8ZH6 - chains A and B of the 3 polymer chains in the assembly; structure by electron microscopy, 3.10 A resolution.

[Chain A]
Name: VP1
Source organism: Poliovirus 2
Notes: EC 3.4.22.29, 3.6.1.15, 3.4.22.28, 2.7.7.48
UniProtKB: Q80I02 (Q80I02_9ENTO); residues 1-301 here correspond to UniProt positions 579-879 (UniProt number = residue number + 578)
Amino-acid sequence (301 residues; row label = number of the first residue in the row):
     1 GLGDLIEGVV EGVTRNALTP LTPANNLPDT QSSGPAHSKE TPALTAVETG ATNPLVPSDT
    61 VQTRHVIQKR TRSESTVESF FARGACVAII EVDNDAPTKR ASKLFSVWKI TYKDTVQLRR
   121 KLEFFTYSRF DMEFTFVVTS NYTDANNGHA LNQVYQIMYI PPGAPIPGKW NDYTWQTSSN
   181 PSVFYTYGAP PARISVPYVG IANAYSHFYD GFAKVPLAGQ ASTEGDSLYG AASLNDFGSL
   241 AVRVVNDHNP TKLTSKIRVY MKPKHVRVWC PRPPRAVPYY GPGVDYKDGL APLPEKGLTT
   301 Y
Unresolved in the structure: 1-69, 213-231, 288-301
From the paper describing this entry:
  - conformationally variable residues (side-chain flip): Tyr159, Asn235, Phe237
  - contacts within the chain: Ile110-Phe134, Tyr159-Val196, Tyr159-Val199

[Chain B]
Name: VP2
Source organism: Poliovirus 2
Notes: EC 3.4.22.29, 3.6.1.15, 3.4.22.28, 2.7.7.48
UniProtKB: Q80I02 (Q80I02_9ENTO); residues 1-271 here correspond to UniProt positions 70-340 (UniProt number = residue number + 69)
Amino-acid sequence (271 residues; each row starts with the number of its first residue):
     1 SPNIEACGYS DRVMQLTLGN STITTQEAAN SVVAYGRWPE YIKDSEANPV DQPTEPDVAA
    61 CRFYTLDTVT WRKESRGWWW KLPDALKDMG LFGQNMFYHY LGRAGYTVHV QCNASKFHQG
   121 ALGVFAVPEM CLAGDSTTHM FTKYENANPG EKGGEFKGSF TLDTNATNPA RNFCPVDYLF
   181 GSGVLAGNAF VYPHQIINLR TNNCATLVLP YVNSLSIDSM TKHNNWGIAI LPLAPLDFAT
   241 ESSTEIPITL TIAPMCCEFN GLRNITVPRT Q
Unresolved in the structure: 1-61, 134-147, 160-173, 264-271

[Chain A / chain B interface]
Contacting residue pairs (49):
  Thr126(A) - Glu129(B)
  Tyr127(A) - Glu129(B)  hydrogen bond
  Tyr127(A) - Val212(B)  hydrophobic
  Tyr127(A) - Asn213(B)  hydrogen bond
  Tyr127(A) - Ser214(B)
  Ala202(A) - Ser214(B)
  Ala202(A) - Leu215(B)  hydrophobic
  Asn203(A) - Ser214(B)  hydrogen bond (backbone-backbone)
  Asn203(A) - Leu215(B)
  Ala204(A) - Ser214(B)
  Ser206(A) - Ser214(B)  hydrogen bond
  Phe208(A) - Glu129(B)
  Phe208(A) - Cys131(B)  hydrophobic
  Tyr209(A) - Glu129(B)
  Tyr209(A) - Lys222(B)
  Tyr209(A) - His223(B)
  Asp210(A) - Lys81(B)  salt bridge
  Asp210(A) - Glu129(B)  hydrogen bond (backbone-side chain)
  Asp210(A) - Met130(B)
  Asp210(A) - His223(B)
  Asp210(A) - Asn224(B)  hydrogen bond (backbone-backbone)
  Gly211(A) - Lys222(B)
  Phe212(A) - Lys222(B)  hydrogen bond (backbone-backbone)
  Cys270(A) - Val212(B)  hydrophobic
  Pro271(A) - Tyr192(B)
  Arg272(A) - Pro128(B)  hydrogen bond (side chain-backbone)
  Arg272(A) - Glu129(B)
  Arg272(A) - Tyr192(B)  hydrogen bond
  Pro273(A) - Val184(B)  hydrophobic
  Pro273(A) - Asn188(B)
  Pro273(A) - Val191(B)
  Pro273(A) - Tyr192(B)
  Pro274(A) - Val184(B)
  Pro274(A) - Asn188(B)
  Arg275(A) - Ser182(B)  hydrogen bond (side chain-backbone)
  Ala276(A) - Gly183(B)  hydrogen bond (backbone-backbone)
  Ala276(A) - Val184(B)  hydrophobic
  Ala276(A) - Leu185(B)
  Val277(A) - Gly183(B)  hydrogen bond (backbone-backbone)
  Val284(A) - Cys131(B)  hydrophobic
  Val284(A) - Ala133(B)
  Asp285(A) - Ala133(B)
  Tyr286(A) - Ala133(B)  hydrophobic
  Tyr286(A) - Pro175(B)
  Tyr286(A) - Val176(B)  hydrogen bond (side chain-backbone)
  Tyr286(A) - Leu179(B)  hydrophobic
  Tyr286(A) - Gly181(B)
  Tyr286(A) - Ser182(B)
  Tyr286(A) - Gly183(B)
Also at the interface, not in a pair above, chain B (28 interface residues in all): Val127, Leu132, Asn148, Ser216

[Summary]
22 residues of chain A face 28 of chain B across their interface, with 13 hydrogen bonds and 1 salt bridge.
Among the polar pairs are Asp210(A)-Lys81(B), Tyr127(A)-Glu129(B) and Tyr127(A)-Asn213(B). From the paper:
conformational variability at Tyr159(A), Asn235(A) and Phe237(A); contacts within the chain involving
Phe134(A), Ile110(A) and Tyr159(A) among others.
Here chain A is VP1 and chain B is VP2, both from Poliovirus 2. Entry 8ZH6 (Yeast-expressed polio type 2
expanded virus-like particles) was determined by electron microscopy, deposited together with 8ZB6.
